Entry 8UAV (electron microscopy, 2.37 A resolution); this record covers chains A and F of the 10 polymer chains in the assembly.

[Chain A (and F)]
Protein: Shiga toxin subunit B, 6,7-dimethyl-8-ribityllumazine synthase 2
Source organism: Escherichia coli O157:H7
Notes: EC 2.5.1.78; chain F of this document is another copy of the same molecule, construct and numbering; everything in this record applies to it too
UniProt: chimeric construct of Q7DH26, P61711: residues 3-71 from Q7DH26 (Q7DH26_ECO57) positions 21-89 (UniProt number = residue number + 18); residues 83-233 from P61711 positions 8-158 (UniProt number = residue number - 75)
Amino-acid sequence (233 residues; each row starts with the number of its first residue):
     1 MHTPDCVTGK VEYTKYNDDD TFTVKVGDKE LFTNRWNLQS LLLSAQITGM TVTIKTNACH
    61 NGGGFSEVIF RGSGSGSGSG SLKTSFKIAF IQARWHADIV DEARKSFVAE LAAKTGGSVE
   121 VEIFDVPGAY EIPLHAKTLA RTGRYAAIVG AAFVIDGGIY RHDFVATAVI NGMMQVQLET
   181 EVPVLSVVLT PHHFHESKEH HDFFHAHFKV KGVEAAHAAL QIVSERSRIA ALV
Unresolved in the structure: 232-233
Construct notes: expression tag (1-2); linker (72-82)
Swiss-Prot annotation at these positions:
  - active site: Arg161 (Proton donor)
  - binding site (5-amino-6-(D-ribitylamino)uracil): Trp95, Ala129 to Glu131, Phe153 to Ile155, Ser186
  - binding site ((2S)-2-hydroxy-3-oxobutyl phosphate): His200
Disulfide bonds: Cys6-Cys59

[Chain A / chain F interface]
Pairs across the interface - 22 pairs, chain A then chain F:
  Asp156(A) - His195(F)  hydrogen bond (backbone-side chain)
  Gly157(A) - His195(F)
  Gly157(A) - His200(F)
  Gly158(A) - His193(F)
  Gly158(A) - His195(F)
  Gly158(A) - His200(F)
  Ile159(A) - His200(F)
  His193(A) - Gly158(F)
  Phe194(A) - His195(F)
  His195(A) - Asp156(F)  hydrogen bond (side chain-backbone)
  His195(A) - Gly157(F)
  His195(A) - Gly158(F)
  His195(A) - Phe194(F)
  His195(A) - His195(F)
  His195(A) - Glu196(F)
  Glu196(A) - His195(F)
  Glu196(A) - Glu196(F)
  Glu196(A) - Ser197(F)
  Ser197(A) - Glu196(F)
  His200(A) - Gly157(F)
  His200(A) - Gly158(F)
  His200(A) - Ile159(F)
Also at the interface, not in a pair above, chain A (11 interface residues in all): Glu199
Also at the interface, not in a pair above, chain F (11 interface residues in all): Glu199

[In short]
Chain A and chain F each contribute 11 residues to their interface; the contacts include 2 hydrogen bonds. The
hydrogen-bonded pair is Asp156(A)-His195(F). From UniProt: active-site residue Arg161(A), 8 residues binding
5-amino-6-(D-ribitylamino)uracil and (2S)-2-hydroxy-3-oxobutyl phosphate-binding residue His200(A) on chain A.
Chain A and chain F are both Shiga toxin subunit B, 6,7-dimethyl-8-ribityllumazine synthase 2 (Escherichia
coli O157:H7); the structure, Cryo-EM Structure of Brucella Abortus Lumazine Synthase (BLS) Engineered with
Shiga Toxin I subunit B (Stx1B), was determined by electron microscopy together with 8UAW from the same study.
